Entry 3N2G (X-ray diffraction, 4.00 A resolution); this record covers chains B and C of the 5 polymer chains in the assembly.

[Chain B]
Name: Tubulin beta chain
Organism: Ovis aries
UniProtKB: D0VWY9 (D0VWY9_SHEEP); the author numbering skips numbers that UniProt does not, so the offset changes along the chain: 1-44 = UniProt 1-44; 47-360 = UniProt 45-358; 369-455 = UniProt 359-445
Chain sequence (445 residues; each row starts with the number of its first residue; note: 10 numbers in that range are skipped by the numbering (no residue carries them; nothing is unmodelled there)):
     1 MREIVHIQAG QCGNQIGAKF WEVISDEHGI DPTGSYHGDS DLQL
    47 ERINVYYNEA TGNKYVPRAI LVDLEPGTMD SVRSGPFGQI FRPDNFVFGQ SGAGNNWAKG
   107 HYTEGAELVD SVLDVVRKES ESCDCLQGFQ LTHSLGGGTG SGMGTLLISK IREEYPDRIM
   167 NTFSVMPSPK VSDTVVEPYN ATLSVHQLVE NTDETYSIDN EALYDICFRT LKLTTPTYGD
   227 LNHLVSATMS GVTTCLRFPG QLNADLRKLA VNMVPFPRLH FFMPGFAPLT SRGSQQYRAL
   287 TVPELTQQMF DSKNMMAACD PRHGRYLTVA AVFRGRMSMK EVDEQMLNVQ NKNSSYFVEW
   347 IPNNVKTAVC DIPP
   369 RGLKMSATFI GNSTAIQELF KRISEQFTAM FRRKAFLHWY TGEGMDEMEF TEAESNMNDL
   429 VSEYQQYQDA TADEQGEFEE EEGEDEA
Disordered / not traced: 1, 278-285, 439-455
Ligand contacts:
  - G2N (ethyl [(2R)-5-amino-2-methyl-3-phenyl-1,2-dihydropyrido[3,4-b]pyrazin-7-yl]carbamate): Ile4, Tyr52, Gln136, Asn167, Glu200, Tyr202, Val238, Thr239, Cys241, Leu242, Leu248, Leu252, Leu255, Met259, Ala316, Ala317, Val318, Lys352, Thr353, Ala354, Ile378
  - GDP (guanosine-5'-diphosphate): Gly10, Gln11, Cys12, Gln15, Ile16, Asn101, Ser140, Gly142, Gly143, Gly144, Thr145, Gly146, Val171, Pro173, Val177, Ser178, Asp179, Glu183, Asn206, Tyr224, Leu227, Asn228

[Chain C]
Name: Tubulin alpha chain
Organism: Ovis aries
UniProtKB: D0VWZ0 (D0VWZ0_SHEEP); residue numbers follow UniProt; this construct covers 1-451
Chain sequence (451 residues; row label = number of the first residue in the row):
     1 MRECISIHVG QAGVQIGNAC WELYCLEHGI QPDGQMPSDK TIGGGDDSFN TFFSETGAGK
    61 HVPRAVFVDL EPTVIDEVRT GTYRQLFHPE QLITGKEDAA NNYARGHYTI GKEIIDLVLD
   121 RIRKLADQCT GLQGFLVFHS FGGGTGSGFT SLLMERLSVD YGKKSKLEFS IYPAPQVSTA
   181 VVEPYNSILT THTTLEHSDC AFMVDNEAIY DICRRNLDIE RPTYTNLNRL IGQIVSSITA
   241 SLRFDGALNV DLTEFQTNLV PYPRIHFPLA TYAPVISAEK AYHEQLSVAE ITNACFEPAN
   301 QMVKCDPRHG KYMACCLLYR GDVVPKDVNA AIATIKTKRT IQFVDWCPTG FKVGINYQPP
   361 TVVPGGDLAK VQRAVCMLSN TTAIAEAWAR LDHKFDLMYA KRAFVHWYVG EGMEEGEFSE
   421 AREDMAALEK DYEEVGVDSV EGEGEEEGEE Y
Disordered / not traced: 1, 44-46, 280-284, 439-451
Bound ions: Mg2+: Asp98 (together with GTP)
Ligand contacts: GTP: Gly10, Gln11, Ala12, Gln15, Ile16, Asp69, Leu70, Glu71, Asp98, Ala99, Ala100, Asn101, Ser140, Gly142, Gly143, Gly144, Thr145, Gly146, Ile171, Pro173, Val177, Ser178, Glu183, Asn206, Tyr224, Leu227, Asn228, Ile231

[Chain B / chain C interface]
Residue-residue contacts (32; chain B residue first):
  Gly100(B) with Thr253(C); Glu254(C)
  Asn101(B) with Glu254(C)
  Lys105(B) with Thr253(C), hydrogen bond
  Asp179(B) with Leu248(C); Asn258(C); Lys352(C)
  Thr180(B) with Thr257(C); Asn258(C)
  Val181(B) with Asn258(C)
  Thr220(B) with Lys326(C)
  Thr221(B) with Val324(C); Pro325(C); Lys326(C)
  Ala397(B) with Trp346(C)
  Met398(B) with Trp346(C); Pro348(C)
  Arg400(B) with Asp345(C)
  Arg401(B) with Tyr262(C), hydrogen bond (backbone-side chain); Glu434(C), hydrogen bond (side chain-backbone)
  Lys402(B) with Tyr262(C), hydrogen bond (backbone-side chain)
  Ala403(B) with Pro261(C); Tyr262(C)
  Phe404(B) with Thr257(C); Asn258(C); Pro261(C), hydrophobic
  His406(B) with Val260(C); Pro261(C), hydrogen bond (side chain-backbone); Pro263(C)
  Trp407(B) with Gln256(C); Thr257(C); Val260(C), hydrogen bond (side chain-backbone)
Interface residues without a listed pair, chain B (18 interface residues in all): Val182
Interface residues without a listed pair, chain C (23 interface residues in all): Asp251, Ala314, Cys347, Val435, Asp438

[In short]
18 residues of chain B and 23 residues of chain C are in contact, with 6 hydrogen bonds. Among the polar pairs
are Lys105(B)-Thr253(C), Arg401(B)-Tyr262(C) and Arg401(B)-Glu434(C). Chain B binds GDP and compound G2N.
Ligands of chain C: GTP.
Chain B is Tubulin beta chain and chain C is Tubulin alpha chain, both from Ovis aries; the structure,
TUBULIN-NSC 613863: RB3 Stathmin-like domain complex, was determined by X-ray diffraction, deposited together
with 3N2K.
